Entry 8HQP (X-ray diffraction, 1.62 A resolution); this record covers chains B and D of the 4 polymer chains in the assembly.

Chain B (and D):
Molecule: AbHheG_m
Source organism: Acidimicrobiia bacterium
Notes: chain D of this document is another copy of the same molecule, construct and numbering; everything in this record applies to it too
Chain sequence (246 residues; row label = number of the first residue in the row):
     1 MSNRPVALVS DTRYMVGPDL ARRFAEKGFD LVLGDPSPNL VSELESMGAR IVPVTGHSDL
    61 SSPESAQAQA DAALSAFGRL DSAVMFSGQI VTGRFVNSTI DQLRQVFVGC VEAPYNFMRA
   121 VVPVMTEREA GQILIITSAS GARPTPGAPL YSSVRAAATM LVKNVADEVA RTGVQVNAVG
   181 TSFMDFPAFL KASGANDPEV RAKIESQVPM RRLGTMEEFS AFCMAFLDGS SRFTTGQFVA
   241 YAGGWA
Disordered / not traced: 1-2 (chain D: 188-211, 246)

Chain B / chain D interface:
Pairs across the interface - 40 pairs, chain B then chain D:
  Pro-209(B) / Ala-170(D)
  Pro-209(B) / Arg-171(D)
  Met-210(B) / Ala-170(D)
  Met-210(B) / Gln-175(D)
  Met-210(B) / Arg-232(D)
  Met-210(B) / Phe-233(D)  hydrophobic
  Arg-211(B) / Arg-171(D)
  Arg-212(B) / Phe-233(D)
  Leu-213(B) / Phe-233(D)
  Gly-214(B) / Phe-233(D)
  Glu-218(B) / Ser-230(D)
  Glu-218(B) / Ser-231(D)
  Glu-218(B) / Phe-233(D)
  Phe-222(B) / Phe-226(D)  hydrophobic
  Phe-222(B) / Ser-231(D)
  Ala-225(B) / Ala-225(D)  hydrophobic
  Phe-226(B) / Phe-222(D)  hydrophobic
  Ser-230(B) / Glu-218(D)
  Ser-231(B) / Glu-218(D)
  Ser-231(B) / Phe-222(D)
  Arg-232(B) / Glu-218(D)  salt bridge
  Phe-233(B) / Arg-212(D)
  Phe-233(B) / Gly-214(D)
  Phe-233(B) / Ala-242(D)  hydrophobic
  Thr-234(B) / Ala-240(D)
  Thr-234(B) / Tyr-241(D)
  Thr-234(B) / Ala-242(D)  hydrogen bond (side chain-backbone)
  Gln-237(B) / Val-239(D)
  Gln-237(B) / Ala-240(D)  hydrogen bond (side chain-backbone)
  Val-239(B) / Gln-237(D)
  Val-239(B) / Val-239(D)  hydrophobic
  Ala-240(B) / Thr-234(D)  hydrogen bond (backbone-side chain)
  Ala-240(B) / Gln-237(D)  hydrogen bond (backbone-side chain)
  Tyr-241(B) / Ser-231(D)
  Tyr-241(B) / Phe-233(D)
  Tyr-241(B) / Thr-234(D)
  Ala-242(B) / Phe-233(D)
  Gly-243(B) / Phe-233(D)  hydrogen bond (backbone-backbone)
  Gly-244(B) / Thr-235(D)
  Ala-246(B) / Gln-237(D)  hydrogen bond (backbone-side chain)
Interface residues without a listed pair, chain B (24 interface residues in all): Ala-221
Interface residues without a listed pair, chain D (23 interface residues in all): Leu-213, Ala-221, Gly-243

In short:
The interface between chain B and chain D involves 24 residues on one side and 23 on the other; the contacts
include 6 hydrogen bonds and 1 salt bridge. Polar contacts include Arg-232(B)/Glu-218(D),
Thr-234(B)/Ala-242(D) and Gln-237(B)/Ala-240(D).
Chain B and chain D are both AbHheG_m (Acidimicrobiia bacterium); the structure, Crystal structure of AbHheG
mutant from Acidimicrobiia bacterium, was determined by X-ray diffraction together with 8H8Y from the same
study.
